5IPM - chains D and 2 of the 9 polymer chains in the assembly; structure by X-ray diffraction, 4.20 A resolution (low resolution: residue-level contacts below are approximate; hydrogen-bond / salt-bridge calls are withheld).

[Chain D]
Protein: DNA-directed RNA polymerase subunit beta'
Organism: Escherichia coli
Notes: EC 2.7.7.6
UniProt: P0A8T7 (RPOC_ECOLI); residue numbers follow UniProt; this construct covers 1-1407
Chain sequence (1407 residues; numbered 1 to 1407; the number before each row is that of its first residue):
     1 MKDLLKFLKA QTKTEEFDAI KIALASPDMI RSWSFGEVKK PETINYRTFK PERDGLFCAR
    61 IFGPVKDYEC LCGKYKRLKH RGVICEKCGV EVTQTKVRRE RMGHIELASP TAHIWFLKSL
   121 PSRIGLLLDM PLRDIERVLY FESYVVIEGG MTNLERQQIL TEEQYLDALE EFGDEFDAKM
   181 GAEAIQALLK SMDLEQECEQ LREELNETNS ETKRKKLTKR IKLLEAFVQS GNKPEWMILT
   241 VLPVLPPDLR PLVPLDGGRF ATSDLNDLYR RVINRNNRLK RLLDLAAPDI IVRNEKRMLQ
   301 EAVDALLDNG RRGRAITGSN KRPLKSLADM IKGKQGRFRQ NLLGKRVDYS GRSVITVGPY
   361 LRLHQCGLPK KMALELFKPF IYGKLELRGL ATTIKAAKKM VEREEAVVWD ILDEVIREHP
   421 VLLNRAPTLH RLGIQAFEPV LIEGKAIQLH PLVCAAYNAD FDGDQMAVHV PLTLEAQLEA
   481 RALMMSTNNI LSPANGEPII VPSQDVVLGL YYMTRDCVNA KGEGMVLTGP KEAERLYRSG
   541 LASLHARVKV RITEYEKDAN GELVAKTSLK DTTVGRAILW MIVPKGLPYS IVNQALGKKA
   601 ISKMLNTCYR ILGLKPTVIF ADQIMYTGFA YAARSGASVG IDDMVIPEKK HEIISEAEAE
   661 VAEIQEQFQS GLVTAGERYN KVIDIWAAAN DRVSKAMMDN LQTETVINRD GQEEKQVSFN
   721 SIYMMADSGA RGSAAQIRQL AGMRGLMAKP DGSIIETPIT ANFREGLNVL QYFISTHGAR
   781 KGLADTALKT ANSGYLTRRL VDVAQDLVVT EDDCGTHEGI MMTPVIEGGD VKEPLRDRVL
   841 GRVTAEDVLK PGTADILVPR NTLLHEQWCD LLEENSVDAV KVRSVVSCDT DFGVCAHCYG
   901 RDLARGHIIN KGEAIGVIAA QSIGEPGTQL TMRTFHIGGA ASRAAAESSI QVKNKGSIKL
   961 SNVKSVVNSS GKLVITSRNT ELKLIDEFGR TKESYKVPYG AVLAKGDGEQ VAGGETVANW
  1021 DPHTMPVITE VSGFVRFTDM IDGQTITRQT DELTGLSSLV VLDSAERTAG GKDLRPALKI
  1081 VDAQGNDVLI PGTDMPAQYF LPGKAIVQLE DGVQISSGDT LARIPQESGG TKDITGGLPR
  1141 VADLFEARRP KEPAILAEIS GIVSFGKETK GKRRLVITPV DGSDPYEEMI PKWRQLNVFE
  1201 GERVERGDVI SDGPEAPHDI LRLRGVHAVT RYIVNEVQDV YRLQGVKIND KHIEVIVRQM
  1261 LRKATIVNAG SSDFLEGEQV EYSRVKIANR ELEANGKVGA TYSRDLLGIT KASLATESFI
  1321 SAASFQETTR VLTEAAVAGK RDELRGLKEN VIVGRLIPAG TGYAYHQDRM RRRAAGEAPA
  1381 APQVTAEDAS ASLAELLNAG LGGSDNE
Not modelled in the structure: 1-14, 1377-1407
Glycans and other covalent adducts: covalent link Gln-739/Arg-744
Ion coordination: Zn2+ site 1: Cys-70, Cys-72, Cys-85, Cys-88; Mg2+: Asp-460, Asp-462, Asp-464 (shared with 2 residues of chain 3); Zn2+ site 2: Cys-814, Cys-888, Cys-895
UniProt features mapped onto this chain:
  - binding site (Zn(2+)): Cys-70, Cys-72, Cys-85, Cys-88, Cys-814, Cys-888, Cys-895, Cys-898
  - binding site (Mg(2+)): Asp-460, Asp-462, Asp-464
  - modified residue: Lys-983 (N6-acetyllysine)
  - mutagenesis: Gln-504 (Q504P: Resistant to antibiotics salinamide A and B), Asn-690 (N690D: Resistant to antibiotics salinamide A and B), Met-697 (M697V: Resistant to antibiotics salinamide A and B), Ala-735 (A735T: Resistant to antibiotics salinamide A and B), Arg-738 (R738C/H/P/S: Resistant to antibiotics salinamide A and B), Ala-748 (A748E: Resistant to antibiotics salinamide A and B), Pro-758 (P758S/T: Resistant to antibiotics salinamide A and B), Phe-763 (F763C: Resistant to antibiotics salinamide A and B), Ser-775 (S775A: Resistant to antibiotics salinamide A and B), Ala-779 (A779T/V: Resistant to antibiotics salinamide A and B), Arg-780 (R780C: Resistant to antibiotics salinamide A and B), Gly-782 (G782A/C: Resistant to antibiotics salinamide A and B), 1 further mutagenesis entry in UniProt
What the authors report for this chain:
  - conformationally variable residues (helix shift, loop rearrangement): Lys-650 to Thr-703, Gly-742 to Asn-762
  - catalytic residues: His-936 (citing earlier work)

[Chain 2]
Molecule: synthetic template strand DNA
Sequence (50 nucleotides; numbered 4 to 53; the number before each row is that of its first residue):
     4 CCGCGTCAGA CTCGTAGGAT TATAGCATAC GTGAGGTGGG ATGTCAAGGC
Not modelled in the structure: 37-53

[Interface between chain D and chain 2]
Contacting residue pairs (27; chain D residue first):
  Arg-259(D) / DA22(2)
  Arg-311(D) / DC10(2)
  Ser-319(D) / DA22(2)
  Ser-319(D) / DT23(2)
  Asn-320(D) / DA22(2)
  Lys-332(D) / DC10(2)
  Lys-334(D) / DA13(2)
  Lys-334(D) / DC14(2)
  Arg-339(D) / DG12(2)
  Arg-346(D) / DC16(2)
  Arg-352(D) / DC16(2)
  Ala-426(D) / DC14(2)
  Ala-426(D) / DT15(2)
  Pro-427(D) / DC14(2)
  Thr-790(D) / DA13(2)
  Ala-791(D) / DG12(2)
  Ala-791(D) / DA13(2)
  Gly-794(D) / DA13(2)
  Tyr-795(D) / DA11(2)
  Tyr-795(D) / DG12(2)
  Tyr-795(D) / DA13(2)
  Arg-798(D) / DG12(2)
  Gln-1326(D) / DA11(2)
  Glu-1327(D) / DC10(2)
  Glu-1327(D) / DA11(2)
  Arg-1330(D) / DT9(2)
  Arg-1330(D) / DC10(2)
Other interface residues (no listed pair), chain D (22 interface residues in all): Ala-787, Met-932, Thr-1329
Other interface residues (no listed pair), chain 2 (11 interface residues in all): DG21

[In short]
22 residues of chain D and 11 residues of chain 2 are in contact. Cys-70(D), Cys-72(D), Cys-85(D) and
Cys-88(D) form the Zn2+ site 1. Curated annotation (UniProt) lists 8 Zn2+-binding residues, 3 Mg2+-binding
residues and 13 mutagenesis sites on chain D. From the paper: the catalytic residue His-936(D); conformational
variability at Lys-650(D) and Gly-742(D).
Here chain D is DNA-directed RNA polymerase subunit beta' (Escherichia coli) and chain 2 is synthetic template
strand DNA. Entry 5IPM (SigmaS-transcription initiation complex with 4-nt nascent RNA) was determined by X-ray
diffraction together with 5IPL and 5IPN from the same study.
